3KSS - chain A; structure by X-ray diffraction, 3.88 A resolution.

# Chain A
Molecule: Cation efflux system protein cusA
Organism: Escherichia coli
UniProt: P38054 (CUSA_ECOLI); residue numbers follow UniProt; this construct covers 1-1047
Sequence (1055 residues; each row starts with the number of its first residue; numbers below 1 keep their minus sign (Met-7 is residue -7)):
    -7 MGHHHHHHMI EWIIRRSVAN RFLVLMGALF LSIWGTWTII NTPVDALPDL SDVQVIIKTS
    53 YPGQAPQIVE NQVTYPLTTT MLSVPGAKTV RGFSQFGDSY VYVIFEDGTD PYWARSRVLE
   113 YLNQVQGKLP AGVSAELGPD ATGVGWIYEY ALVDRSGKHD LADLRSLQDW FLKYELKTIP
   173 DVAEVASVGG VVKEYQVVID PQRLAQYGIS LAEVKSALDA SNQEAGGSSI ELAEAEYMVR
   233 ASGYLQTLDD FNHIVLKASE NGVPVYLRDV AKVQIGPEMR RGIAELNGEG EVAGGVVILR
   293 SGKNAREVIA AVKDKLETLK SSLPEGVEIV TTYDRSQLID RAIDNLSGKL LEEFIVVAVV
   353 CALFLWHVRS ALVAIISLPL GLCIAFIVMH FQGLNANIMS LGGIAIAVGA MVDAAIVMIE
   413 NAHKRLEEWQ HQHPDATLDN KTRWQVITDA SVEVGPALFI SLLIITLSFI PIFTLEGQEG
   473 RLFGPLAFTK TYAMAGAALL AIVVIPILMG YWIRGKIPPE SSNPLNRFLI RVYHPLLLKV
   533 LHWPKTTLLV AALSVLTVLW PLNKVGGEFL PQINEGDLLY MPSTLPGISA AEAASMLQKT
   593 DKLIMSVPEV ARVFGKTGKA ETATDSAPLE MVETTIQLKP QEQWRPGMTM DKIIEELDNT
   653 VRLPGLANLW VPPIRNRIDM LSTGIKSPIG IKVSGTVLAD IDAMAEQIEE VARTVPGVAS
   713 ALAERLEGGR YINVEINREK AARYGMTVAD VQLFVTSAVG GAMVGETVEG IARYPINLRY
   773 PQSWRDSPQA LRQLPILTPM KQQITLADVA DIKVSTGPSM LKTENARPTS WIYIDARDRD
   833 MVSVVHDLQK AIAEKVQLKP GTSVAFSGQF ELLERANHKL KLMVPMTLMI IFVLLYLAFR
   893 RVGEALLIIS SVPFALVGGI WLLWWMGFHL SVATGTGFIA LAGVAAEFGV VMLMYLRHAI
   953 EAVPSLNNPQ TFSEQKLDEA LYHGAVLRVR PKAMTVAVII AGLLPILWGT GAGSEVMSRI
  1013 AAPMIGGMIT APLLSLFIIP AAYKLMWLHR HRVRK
Disordered / not traced: -7 to 4, 425-432, 504-515, 1040-1047
Differences from the reference sequence: expression tag (-7 to 0)
Bound ions: Cu+ near Met672 (its only coordinating residue here)
From the paper describing this entry:
  - Cu+ coordination: Met573, Met623, Met672
  - conformationally variable residues (domain motion, helix shift): Pro665 to Thr675, Gly721, Pro810
  - catalytic residues: Asp405, Glu939, Lys984 (proposed by the authors, not directly observed)
  - mutagenesis - M573I, M623I, M672I: abolished growth in response to copper or silver
  - mutagenesis - M391I, M410I, M486I, M755I: decreased growth in response to copper/silver
  - mutagenesis - D405A, E939A, K984A: abolished growth in response to copper and silver

# Summary
From the paper: catalytic residues Asp405, Glu939 and Lys984; M391I, M410I and M486I, among others, reduce
growth in response to copper/silver; 10 substitutions were tested in all.
Chain A is Cation efflux system protein cusA (Escherichia coli); the structure, Structure and Mechanism of the
Heavy Metal Transporter CusA, was determined by X-ray diffraction together with 3K07 and 3KSO from the same
study.
